5W9M - chains E and F of the 10 polymer chains in the assembly; structure by electron microscopy, 4.70 A resolution (low resolution: residue-level contacts below are approximate; hydrogen-bond / salt-bridge calls are withheld).

Chain E (and F):
Name: Spike glycoprotein
From: Middle East respiratory syndrome-related coronavirus
Notes: chain F of this document is another copy of the same molecule, construct and numbering; everything in this record applies to it too
Reference sequence: W5ZZF5 (W5ZZF5_9BETC); residue numbers follow UniProt; this construct covers 1-1291
Amino-acid sequence (1329 residues; row label = number of the first residue in the row):
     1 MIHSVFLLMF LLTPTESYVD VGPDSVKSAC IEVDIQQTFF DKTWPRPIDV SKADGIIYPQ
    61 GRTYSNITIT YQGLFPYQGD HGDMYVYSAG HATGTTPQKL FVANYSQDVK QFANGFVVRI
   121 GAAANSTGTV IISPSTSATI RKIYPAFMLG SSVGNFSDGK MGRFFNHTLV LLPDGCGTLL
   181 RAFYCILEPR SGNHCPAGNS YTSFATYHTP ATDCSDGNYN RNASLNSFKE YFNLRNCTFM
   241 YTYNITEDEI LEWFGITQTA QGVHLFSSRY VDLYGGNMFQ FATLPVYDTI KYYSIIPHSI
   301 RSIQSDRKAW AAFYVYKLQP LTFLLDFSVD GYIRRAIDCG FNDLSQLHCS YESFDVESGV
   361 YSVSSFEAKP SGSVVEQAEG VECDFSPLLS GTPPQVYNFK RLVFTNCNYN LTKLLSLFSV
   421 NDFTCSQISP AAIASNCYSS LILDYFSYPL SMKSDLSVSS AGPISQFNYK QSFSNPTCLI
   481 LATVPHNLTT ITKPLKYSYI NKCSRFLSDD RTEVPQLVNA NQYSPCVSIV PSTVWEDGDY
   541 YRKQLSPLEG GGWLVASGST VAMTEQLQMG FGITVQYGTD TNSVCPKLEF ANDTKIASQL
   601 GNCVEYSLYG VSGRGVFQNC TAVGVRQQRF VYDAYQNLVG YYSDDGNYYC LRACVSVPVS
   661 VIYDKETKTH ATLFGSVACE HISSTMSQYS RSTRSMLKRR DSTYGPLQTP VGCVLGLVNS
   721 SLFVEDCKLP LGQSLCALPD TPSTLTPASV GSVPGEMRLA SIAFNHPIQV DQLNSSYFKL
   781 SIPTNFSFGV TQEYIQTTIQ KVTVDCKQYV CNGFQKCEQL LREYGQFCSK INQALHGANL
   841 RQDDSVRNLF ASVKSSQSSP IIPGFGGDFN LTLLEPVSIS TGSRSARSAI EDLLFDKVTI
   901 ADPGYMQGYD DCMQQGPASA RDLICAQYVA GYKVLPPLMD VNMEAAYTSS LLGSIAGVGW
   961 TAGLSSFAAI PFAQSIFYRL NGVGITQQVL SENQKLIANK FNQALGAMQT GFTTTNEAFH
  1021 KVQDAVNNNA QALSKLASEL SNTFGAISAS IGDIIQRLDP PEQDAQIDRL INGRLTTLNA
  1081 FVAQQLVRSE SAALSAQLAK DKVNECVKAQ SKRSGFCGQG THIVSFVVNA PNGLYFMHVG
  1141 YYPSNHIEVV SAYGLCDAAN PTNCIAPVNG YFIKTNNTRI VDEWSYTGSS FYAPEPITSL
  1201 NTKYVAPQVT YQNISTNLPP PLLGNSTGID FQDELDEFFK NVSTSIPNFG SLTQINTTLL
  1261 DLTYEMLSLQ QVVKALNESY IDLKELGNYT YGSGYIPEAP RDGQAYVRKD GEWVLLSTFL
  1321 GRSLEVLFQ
Disordered / not traced: 1-17, 744-1329
Differences from the reference sequence: conflict Phe506 (Leu in W5ZZF5), Ala748 (Arg in W5ZZF5), Gly751 (Arg in W5ZZF5); engineered mutation Pro1060 (Val in W5ZZF5), Pro1061 (Leu in W5ZZF5); expression tag (1292-1329)
Disulfides: Cys30-Cys195, Cys176-Cys214, Cys185-Cys237, Cys339-Cys349, Cys383-Cys407, Cys425-Cys478, Cys437-Cys585, Cys503-Cys526, Cys679-Cys713, Cys727-Cys736
Reported in the primary citation:
  - mutagenesis - V1060P/L1061P (>50-fold): increased expression

Chain E / chain F interface:
Residue-residue contacts - 24 pairs, chain E then chain F:
  Gly624(E) - Thr63(F)
  Gly624(E) - Tyr64(F)
  Gly624(E) - Val329(F)
  Gly624(E) - Asp330(F)
  Gly624(E) - Gly331(F)
  Val625(E) - Thr63(F)
  Val625(E) - Asp330(F)
  Val625(E) - Gly331(F)
  Val625(E) - Tyr332(F)
  Gln628(E) - Tyr58(F)
  Gln628(E) - Gly61(F)
  Gln628(E) - Thr63(F)
  Gln628(E) - Phe279(F)
  Phe630(E) - Arg62(F)
  Phe630(E) - Thr63(F)
  Val631(E) - Thr63(F)
  Tyr632(E) - Arg62(F)
  Tyr632(E) - Thr63(F)
  Tyr632(E) - Tyr64(F)
  Asp633(E) - Tyr64(F)
  Asp633(E) - Ile67(F)
  Ala634(E) - Ile67(F)
  Gln636(E) - Arg62(F)
  Gln636(E) - Tyr64(F)
Also at the interface, not in a pair above, chain E (10 interface residues in all): Val623
Also at the interface, not in a pair above, chain F (13 interface residues in all): Ile69, Val271

In short:
Chain E and chain F form an interface of 10 and 13 residues respectively. From the paper: V1060P/L1061P of
chain E increase expression.
Chain E and chain F are both Spike glycoprotein (Middle East respiratory syndrome-related coronavirus); the
structure, MERS S ectodomain trimer in complex with variable domain of neutralizing antibody G4, was
determined by electron microscopy (same publication as 5VZR, 5W9H, 5W9I, 5W9J, 5W9K, 5W9L and 3 further
entries).
